Entry 8DZ4 (electron microscopy, 3.20 A resolution); this record covers chains P and O of the 23 polymer chains in the assembly.

# Chain P
Name: 356 Fab light chain
From: Homo sapiens
Notes: antibody fragment or engineered binder
Amino-acid sequence (213 residues; row label = number of the first residue in the row; note: 1 number in that range is skipped by the numbering (no residue carries it; nothing is unmodelled there)):
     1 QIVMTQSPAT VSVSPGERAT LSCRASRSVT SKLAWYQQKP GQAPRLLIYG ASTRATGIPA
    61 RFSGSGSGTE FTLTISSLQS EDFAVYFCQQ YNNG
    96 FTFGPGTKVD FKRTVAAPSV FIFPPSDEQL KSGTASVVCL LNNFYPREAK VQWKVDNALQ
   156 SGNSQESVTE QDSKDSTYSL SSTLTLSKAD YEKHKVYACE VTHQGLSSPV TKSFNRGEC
Disordered / not traced: 108-214
Disulfide bonds: Cys-23/Cys-88

# Chain O
Name: 356 Fab heavy chain
From: Homo sapiens
Notes: antibody fragment or engineered binder
Amino-acid sequence (228 residues; row label = number of the first residue in the row; a row labelled like 82A-82C holds insertion residues (82A, then the next letters in order)):
     1 QVQLVESGGG VVQPGRSLRL SCAASGFTFR NFGMHWVRQT PGKGLEWVAV IW
   52A H
    53 DGSNKFYADS VEGRFTISRD NSKNMIYLQM
82A-82C NSL
    83 RVEDTAIYYC ARDSLFYD
100A-100G HDNSGYY
   101 GYWGQGTLVT VSSASTKGPS VFPLAPSSKS TSGGTAALGC LVKDYFPEPV TVSWNSGALT
   161 SGVHTFPAVL QSSGLYSLSS VVTVPSSSLG TQTYICNVNH KPSNTKVDKK VEPKSCD
Disordered / not traced: 114-217
Disulfide bonds: Cys-22/Cys-92

# Chain P / chain O interface
Pairs across the interface (34):
  Lys-32(P) with Asp-100B(O)
  Ala-34(P) with Tyr-100F(O), hydrophobic
  Tyr-36(P) with Tyr-100F(O); Tyr-100G(O), hydrogen bond (side chain-backbone); Trp-103(O)
  Gln-38(P) with Gln-39(O), hydrogen bond; Tyr-91(O), hydrogen bond
  Ala-43(P) with Tyr-91(O), hydrophobic; Gly-104(O)
  Pro-44(P) with Trp-103(O)
  Leu-46(P) with Leu-97(O), hydrophobic; Tyr-100F(O), hydrophobic; Tyr-100G(O); Gly-101(O)
  Tyr-49(P) with Leu-97(O), hydrophobic; Phe-98(O); Asn-100C(O); Tyr-100F(O)
  Gly-50(P) with Asn-100C(O)
  Ala-55(P) with Leu-97(O), hydrophobic
  Phe-87(P) with Leu-45(O), hydrophobic
  Gln-89(P) with Gly-100E(O), hydrogen bond (side chain-backbone); Tyr-100G(O)
  Tyr-91(P) with Asn-100C(O); Ser-100D(O); Gly-100E(O); Tyr-100F(O)
  Phe-96(P) with Trp-47(O); Gly-100E(O); Tyr-100G(O)
  Phe-98(P) with Val-37(O), hydrophobic; Leu-45(O); Glu-46(O); Tyr-100G(O), hydrophobic
Interface residues without a listed pair, chain P (17 interface residues in all): Gln-42, Thr-56
Interface residues without a listed pair, chain O (18 interface residues in all): His-35

# In short
Chain P and chain O form an interface of 17 and 18 residues respectively; the contacts include 4 hydrogen
bonds. Among the polar pairs are Tyr-36(P)/Tyr-100G(O), Gln-38(P)/Gln-39(O) and Gln-38(P)/Tyr-91(O).
Chain P is 356 Fab light chain and chain O is 356 Fab heavy chain, both from Homo sapiens; the structure,
Cryo-EM structure of 356 Fab in complex with recombinant shortened Plasmodium falciparum circumsporozoite
protein (rsCSP), was determined by electron microscopy (same publication as 8DYW, 8DYX, 8DYY and 8EKF).
